PDB entry 6Z9U | X-ray diffraction, 2.10 A resolution | chains A and D of the 4 polymer chains in the assembly

[Chain A]
Protein: tRNA-splicing endonuclease subunit Sen34
Source organism: Homo sapiens
Notes: EC 4.6.1.16
Reference sequence: Q9BSV6 (SEN34_HUMAN); residues 208-310 here = UniProt positions 208-310
Chain sequence (104 residues; row label = number of the first residue in the row):
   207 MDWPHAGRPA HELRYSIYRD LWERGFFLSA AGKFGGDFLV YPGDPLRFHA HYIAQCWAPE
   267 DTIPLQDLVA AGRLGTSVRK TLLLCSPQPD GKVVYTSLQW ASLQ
Unresolved in the structure: 207-215, 275-280, 310
Differences from the reference sequence: initiating methionine (207)
Swiss-Prot annotation at these positions:
  - active site: Tyr247, His255, Lys286
Reported in the primary citation:
  - catalytic residues: Tyr247, His255, Lys286
  - mutagenesis - H255A: abolished catalytic activity on 3' splice sites

[Chain D]
Protein: tRNA-splicing endonuclease subunit Sen15
Source organism: Homo sapiens
Reference sequence: Q8WW01 (SEN15_HUMAN); residues 23-170 here = UniProt positions 23-170
Chain sequence (167 residues; each row starts with the number of its first residue):
     4 MGHHHHHHHH HHGENLYFQG FGDGGGAPSW APEDAWMGTH PKYLEMMELD IGDATQVYVA
    64 FLVYLDLMES KSWHEVNCVG LPELQLICLV GTEIEGEGLQ TVVPTPITAS LSHNRIREIL
   124 KASRKLQGDP DLPMSFTLAI VESDSTIVYY KLTDGFMLPD PQNISLR
Unresolved in the structure: 4-36
Differences from the reference sequence: initiating methionine (4); expression tag (5-22)
Swiss-Prot annotation at these positions:
  - modified residue: Ser168 (Phosphoserine)
  - natural variant: Trp76 (W76G: In PCH2F), His116 (H116Y: In PCH2F), Tyr152 (Y152C: In PCH2F)
Reported in the primary citation:
  - mutagenesis - H116Y: unchanged binding to tRNA-splicing endonuclease subunit Sen34 (chain A)
  - conformationally variable residues (order/disorder transition): Pro162 to Arg170

[Interface between chain A and chain D]
Residue-residue contacts (83; chain A residue first):
  Pro251(A) with Arg170(D)
  Leu252(A) with Leu169(D); Arg170(D), hydrogen bond (backbone-backbone)
  Arg253(A) with Ser168(D)
  Phe254(A) with Asn166(D); Ile167(D); Ser168(D), hydrogen bond (backbone-backbone); Arg170(D)
  His255(A) with Asn166(D); Ile167(D)
  Ala256(A) with Asp163(D); Asn166(D), hydrogen bond (backbone-backbone)
  His257(A) with Leu161(D)
  Tyr258(A) with Phe159(D), hydrogen bond (side chain-backbone); Met160(D), hydrogen bond (side chain-backbone); Leu161(D), hydrogen bond (side chain-backbone)
  Pro265(A) with Ser115(D); His116(D), hydrogen bond (backbone-backbone); Asn117(D), hydrogen bond (backbone-backbone)
  Glu266(A) with Ser115(D); Asn117(D), hydrogen bond
  Asp267(A) with Leu114(D); Ser115(D)
  Thr268(A) with Ser113(D); Leu114(D)
  Ile269(A) with Ser113(D); Leu114(D), hydrogen bond (backbone-backbone)
  Leu271(A) with Thr108(D); Pro109(D); Ile110(D); Ala112(D)
  Gln272(A) with Ile110(D), hydrogen bond (side chain-backbone); Thr111(D)
  Leu274(A) with Tyr153(D)
  Ser283(A) with Pro162(D)
  Val284(A) with Pro162(D); Asp163(D), hydrogen bond (backbone-backbone)
  Arg285(A) with Leu161(D); Ser168(D), hydrogen bond; Leu169(D), hydrogen bond (side chain-backbone)
  Lys286(A) with Leu161(D)
  Thr287(A) with Met160(D), hydrogen bond (side chain-backbone); Leu161(D); Pro162(D)
  Leu289(A) with Gly158(D); Phe159(D), hydrophobic
  Leu290(A) with His116(D); Ile119(D), hydrophobic
  Cys291(A) with His116(D)
  Ser292(A) with His116(D), hydrogen bond
  Gln294(A) with Asn117(D), hydrogen bond
  Val300(A) with His116(D); Arg120(D)
  Tyr301(A) with Arg120(D), hydrogen bond (backbone-side chain); Asp157(D); Gly158(D), hydrogen bond (backbone-backbone); Phe159(D), hydrophobic
  Thr302(A) with His116(D), hydrogen bond; Arg120(D), hydrogen bond; Leu123(D); Thr156(D)
  Ser303(A) with Lys154(D); Leu155(D); Thr156(D), hydrogen bond (backbone-backbone); Gly158(D), hydrogen bond (side chain-backbone); Phe159(D); Met160(D), hydrogen bond (side chain-backbone)
  Leu304(A) with Tyr153(D), hydrophobic; Lys154(D); Leu155(D), hydrophobic
  Gln305(A) with Tyr153(D); Lys154(D), hydrogen bond (backbone-backbone); Met160(D); Pro162(D)
  Trp306(A) with Val151(D); Tyr152(D); Tyr153(D)
  Ala307(A) with Tyr152(D), hydrogen bond (backbone-backbone); Tyr153(D)
  Leu309(A) with Leu70(D), hydrophobic; Lys74(D); Trp76(D), hydrophobic; Tyr152(D), hydrophobic
Interface residues without a listed pair, chain A (36 interface residues in all): Pro270
Interface residues without a listed pair, chain D (37 interface residues in all): Leu141, Ile143, Pro164
The authors on this interface:
  - specific contacts: Thr302(A)-His116(D) (hydrogen bond)
  - interface residues, chain A: Ile269(A), Leu271(A), Gln272(A)
  - interface residues, chain D: Ile110(D), Ala112(D), Leu114(D)

[Overview]
Chain A and chain D form an interface of 36 and 37 residues respectively; the contacts include 26 hydrogen
bonds. Polar contacts include Tyr258(A)-Phe159(D), Tyr258(A)-Met160(D) and Tyr258(A)-Leu161(D). The paper
describes a hydrogen bond between Thr302(A) and His116(D). From the paper: catalytic residues Tyr247(A),
His255(A) and Lys286(A); H255A of chain A abolishes catalytic activity on 3' splice sites.
Here chain A is tRNA-splicing endonuclease subunit Sen34 and chain D is tRNA-splicing endonuclease subunit
Sen15, both from Homo sapiens. Entry 6Z9U (Crystal structure of a TSEN15-34 heterodimer) was determined by
X-ray diffraction.
